4S01 - chains A and C; structure by X-ray diffraction, 2.10 A resolution.

# Chain A (and C)
Molecule: Peptidase M24
Organism: Silicibacter lacuscaerulensis ITI-1157
Notes: chain C of this document is another copy of the same molecule, construct and numbering; everything in this record applies to it too
Reference sequence: D0CY07 (D0CY07_9RHOB); numbering as in UniProt (aligned over 1-447)
Chain sequence (447 residues; numbered 1 to 447; the number before each row is that of its first residue):
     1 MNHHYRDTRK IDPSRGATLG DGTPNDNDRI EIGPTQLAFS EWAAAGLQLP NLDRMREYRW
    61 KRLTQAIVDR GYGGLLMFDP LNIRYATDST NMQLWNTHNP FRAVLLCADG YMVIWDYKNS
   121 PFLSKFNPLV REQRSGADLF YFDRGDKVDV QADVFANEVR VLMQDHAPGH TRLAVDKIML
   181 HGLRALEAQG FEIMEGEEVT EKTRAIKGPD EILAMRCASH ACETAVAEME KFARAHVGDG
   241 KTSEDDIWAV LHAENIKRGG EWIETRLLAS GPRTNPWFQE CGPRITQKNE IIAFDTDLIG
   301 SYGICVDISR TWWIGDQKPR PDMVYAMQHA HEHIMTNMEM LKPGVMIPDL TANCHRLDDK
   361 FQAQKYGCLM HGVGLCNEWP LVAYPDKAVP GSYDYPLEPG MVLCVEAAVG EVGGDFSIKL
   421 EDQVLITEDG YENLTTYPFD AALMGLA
Disordered / not traced: 1-8
Sequence notes: engineered mutation Asn377 (Asp in D0CY07)
Bound ions: Fe ion site 1: Asp295, Asp297, Asp307 (together with acrylic acid); Fe ion site 2: Asp307, His371, Glu406, Glu421
Ligand contacts: acrylic acid (AKR): Thr265, Leu267, Asp295, Asp297, Asp307, Tyr366, Asn377

# Chain A / chain C interface
Pairs across the interface - 188 pairs, chain A then chain C:
  Ile11(A) with Pro283(C)
  Asn27(A) with Arg284(C), hydrogen bond (backbone-side chain); Ile285(C), hydrogen bond (side chain-backbone); Gln287(C)
  Asp28(A) with Pro272(C); Arg273(C); Arg284(C), salt bridge
  Arg29(A) with Arg273(C), hydrogen bond (backbone-side chain)
  Ile30(A) with Arg273(C), hydrogen bond (backbone-side chain); Gln279(C)
  Ile32(A) with Arg266(C); Arg273(C); Glu280(C); Cys281(C); Gly282(C); Pro283(C)
  Gly33(A) with Pro283(C)
  Pro34(A) with Pro283(C)
  Thr35(A) with Asp245(C); Pro283(C)
  Asp79(A) with His98(C)
  Leu81(A) with His98(C)
  Thr90(A) with Glu280(C), hydrogen bond
  Asn91(A) with Glu280(C)
  Met92(A) with Glu264(C); Thr265(C); Glu280(C), hydrogen bond (backbone-side chain)
  Leu94(A) with Leu94(C), hydrophobic; Trp262(C); Ile263(C); Glu264(C)
  Trp95(A) with Glu264(C), hydrogen bond (backbone-backbone); Asn377(C)
  Thr97(A) with Thr97(C), hydrogen bond
  His98(A) with Asp79(C); Leu81(C); Thr97(C); Lys177(C), hydrogen bond (backbone-side chain); Glu264(C), salt bridge; Cys376(C)
  Tyr117(A) with Phe278(C), hydrophobic
  Lys118(A) with Lys387(C)
  Asn119(A) with Phe278(C); Lys365(C), hydrogen bond (side chain-backbone); Tyr366(C); Gly367(C)
  Ser120(A) with Phe278(C)
  Phe122(A) with Pro276(C), hydrophobic; Trp277(C); Gln279(C)
  Leu123(A) with Phe278(C)
  Phe140(A) with Glu197(C)
  Tyr141(A) with Glu195(C); Glu197(C), hydrogen bond (backbone-side chain); Glu198(C); Glu201(C); Lys202(C); Trp379(C); Tyr393(C); Tyr395(C)
  Phe142(A) with Glu201(C); His371(C); Asn377(C); Glu378(C); Trp379(C); Pro380(C); Leu381(C); Tyr393(C), hydrogen bond (backbone-side chain)
  Asp143(A) with Leu381(C); Tyr393(C), hydrogen bond (backbone-side chain)
  Arg144(A) with Ser392(C); Tyr393(C), hydrogen bond (backbone-side chain)
  Gly145(A) with Ser392(C); Tyr393(C), hydrogen bond (backbone-side chain)
  Asp146(A) with Gly391(C); Ser392(C), hydrogen bond (backbone-backbone); Tyr395(C), hydrogen bond
  Lys147(A) with Val389(C); Pro390(C); Gly391(C); Ser392(C)
  Asp176(A) with Met179(C)
  Lys177(A) with His98(C), hydrogen bond (side chain-backbone); Met179(C)
  Met179(A) with Asp176(C); Lys177(C); Glu197(C)
  Leu180(A) with Leu183(C), hydrophobic
  His181(A) with Glu195(C), salt bridge
  Leu183(A) with Leu180(C), hydrophobic; Leu183(C), hydrophobic
  Arg184(A) with Glu187(C), salt bridge
  Glu187(A) with Arg184(C), salt bridge
  Ile193(A) with Leu180(C), hydrophobic
  Glu195(A) with Tyr141(C); His181(C), salt bridge
  Glu197(A) with Phe140(C); Tyr141(C), hydrogen bond (side chain-backbone); Met179(C)
  Glu198(A) with Tyr141(C)
  Glu201(A) with Tyr141(C)
  Lys202(A) with Tyr141(C), hydrogen bond
  Asp245(A) with Thr35(C); Ile256(C); Gly259(C)
  Asp246(A) with Lys257(C), salt bridge
  Trp248(A) with Ile256(C), hydrophobic
  Ala249(A) with Ala253(C); Ile256(C), hydrophobic; Lys257(C)
  His252(A) with Ile256(C)
  Ala253(A) with Ala249(C)
  Ile256(A) with Asp245(C); Trp248(C), hydrophobic; Ala249(C), hydrophobic; His252(C)
  Lys257(A) with Asp246(C), salt bridge; Ala249(C)
  Gly259(A) with Asp245(C)
  Gly260(A) with Arg266(C), hydrogen bond (backbone-side chain)
  Glu261(A) with Arg266(C)
  Trp262(A) with Leu94(C)
  Ile263(A) with Leu94(C)
  Glu264(A) with Leu94(C); Trp95(C), hydrogen bond (backbone-backbone); His98(C), salt bridge
  Thr265(A) with Met92(C)
  Arg266(A) with Ile32(C); Gly260(C), hydrogen bond (side chain-backbone); Glu261(C)
  Pro272(A) with Asp28(C)
  Arg273(A) with Asp28(C); Arg29(C), hydrogen bond (side chain-backbone); Ile30(C), hydrogen bond (side chain-backbone); Ile32(C)
  Pro276(A) with Phe122(C), hydrophobic
  Trp277(A) with Phe122(C)
  Phe278(A) with Tyr117(C), hydrophobic; Asn119(C); Ser120(C); Leu123(C)
  Gln279(A) with Ile30(C); Phe122(C)
  Glu280(A) with Ile32(C); Thr90(C), hydrogen bond; Asn91(C); Met92(C), hydrogen bond (side chain-backbone)
  Cys281(A) with Ile32(C)
  Gly282(A) with Ile32(C)
  Pro283(A) with Ile11(C); Ile32(C); Gly33(C); Pro34(C); Thr35(C)
  Arg284(A) with Asn27(C), hydrogen bond (side chain-backbone); Asp28(C), salt bridge
  Ile285(A) with Ile11(C), hydrophobic; Asn27(C), hydrogen bond (backbone-side chain)
  Gln287(A) with Arg9(C), hydrogen bond; Asn27(C)
  Lys365(A) with Asn119(C), hydrogen bond (backbone-side chain)
  Tyr366(A) with Asn119(C)
  Gly367(A) with Asn119(C)
  His371(A) with Phe142(C)
  Cys376(A) with His98(C)
  Asn377(A) with Phe142(C)
  Glu378(A) with Phe142(C)
  Trp379(A) with Tyr141(C); Phe142(C)
  Pro380(A) with Phe142(C)
  Leu381(A) with Phe142(C); Asp143(C)
  Lys387(A) with Lys118(C)
  Val389(A) with Lys147(C)
  Pro390(A) with Lys147(C)
  Gly391(A) with Asp146(C); Lys147(C)
  Ser392(A) with Arg144(C); Gly145(C); Asp146(C), hydrogen bond (backbone-backbone); Lys147(C)
  Tyr393(A) with Tyr141(C); Phe142(C), hydrogen bond (side chain-backbone); Asp143(C), hydrogen bond (side chain-backbone); Arg144(C), hydrogen bond (side chain-backbone); Gly145(C), hydrogen bond (side chain-backbone)
  Tyr395(A) with Tyr141(C); Asp146(C), hydrogen bond
Interface residues without a listed pair, chain A (95 interface residues in all): Pro100, Val148, Ser243
Interface residues without a listed pair, chain C (96 interface residues in all): Pro100, Val148, Ile193, Ser243

# Overview
95 residues of chain A and 96 residues of chain C are in contact; the contacts include 37 hydrogen bonds and
10 salt bridges. Polar pairs include Asp28(A)-Arg284(C), His98(A)-Glu264(C) and His181(A)-Glu195(C). Bound to
chain A: acrylic acid.
Both chains are Peptidase M24 (Silicibacter lacuscaerulensis ITI-1157). Entry 4S01 (Crystal structure of
metallopeptidase-like dimethylsulphoniopropionate (DMSP) lyase RlDddP mutant D377N in complex with acrylate)
was determined by X-ray diffraction together with 4RZY, 4RZZ and 4S00 from the same study.
